9COP - chains B and K of the 14 polymer chains in the assembly; structure by electron microscopy, 2.70 A resolution.

[Chain B]
Name: V-type proton ATPase subunit B
Source organism: Saccharomyces cerevisiae
Reference sequence: P16140 (VATB_YEAST); numbering as in UniProt (aligned over 1-517)
Sequence (517 residues; each row starts with the number of its first residue):
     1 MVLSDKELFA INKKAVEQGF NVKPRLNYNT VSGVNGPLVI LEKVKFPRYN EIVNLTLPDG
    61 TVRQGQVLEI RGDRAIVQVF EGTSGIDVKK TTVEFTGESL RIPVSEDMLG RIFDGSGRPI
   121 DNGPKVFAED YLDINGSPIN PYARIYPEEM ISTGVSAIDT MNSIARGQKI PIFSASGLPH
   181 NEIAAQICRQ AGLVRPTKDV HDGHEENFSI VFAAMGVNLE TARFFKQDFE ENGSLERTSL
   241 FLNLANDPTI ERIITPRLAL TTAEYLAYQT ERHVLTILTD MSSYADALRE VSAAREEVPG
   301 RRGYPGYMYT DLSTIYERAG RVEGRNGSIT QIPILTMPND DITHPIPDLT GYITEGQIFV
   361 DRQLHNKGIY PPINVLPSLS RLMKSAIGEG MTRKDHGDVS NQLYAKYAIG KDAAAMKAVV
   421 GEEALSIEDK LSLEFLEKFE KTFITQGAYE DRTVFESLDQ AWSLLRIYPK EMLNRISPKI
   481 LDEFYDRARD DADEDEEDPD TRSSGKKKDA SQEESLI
Disordered / not traced: 1-9, 198-205, 489-517
Curated features (UniProtKB/Swiss-Prot):
  - binding site (ATP): R381
  - modified residue (Phosphoserine): S4, S137, S503, S504, S511, S515
  - cross-link (Glycyl lysine isopeptide (Lys-Gly)): K14 (interchain with G-Cter in ubiquitin), K508 (interchain with G-Cter in ubiquitin)

[Chain K]
Name: V-type proton ATPase subunit E
Source organism: Saccharomyces cerevisiae
Reference sequence: P22203 (VATE_YEAST); residue numbers follow UniProt; this construct covers 1-233
Sequence (233 residues; each row starts with the number of its first residue):
     1 MSSAITALTP NQVNDELNKM QAFIRKEAEE KAKEIQLKAD QEYEIEKTNI VRNETNNIDG
    61 NFKSKLKKAM LSQQITKSTI ANKMRLKVLS AREQSLDGIF EETKEKLSGI ANNRDEYKPI
   121 LQSLIVEALL KLLEPKAIVK ALERDVDLIE SMKDDIMREY GEKAQRAPLE EIVISNDYLN
   181 KDLVSGGVVV SNASDKIEIN NTLEERLKLL SEEALPAIRL ELYGPSKTRK FFD
Disordered / not traced: 1-35, 233

[Chain B / chain K interface]
Pairs across the interface (92; chain B residue first):
  N12(B) - F232(K)
  K13(B) - L220(K)
  K13(B) - P225(K)
  K13(B) - S226(K)
  K13(B) - R229(K)
  K13(B) - F232(K)
  K14(B) - L220(K)
  V16(B) - P216(K)
  V16(B) - A217(K)
  G19(B) - E213(K)
  G19(B) - A214(K)  hydrogen bond (backbone-backbone)
  F20(B) - L210(K)  hydrophobic
  F20(B) - A214(K)  hydrophobic
  F20(B) - A217(K)  hydrophobic
  F20(B) - I218(K)  hydrophobic
  N21(B) - L210(K)
  V22(B) - R206(K)
  V22(B) - L209(K)  hydrophobic
  V22(B) - L210(K)  hydrophobic
  K23(B) - L209(K)
  P24(B) - E127(K)
  P24(B) - K131(K)
  P24(B) - I199(K)  hydrophobic
  P24(B) - N201(K)
  P24(B) - R206(K)
  R25(B) - E198(K)
  R25(B) - I199(K)
  R25(B) - L209(K)
  R25(B) - E212(K)  salt bridge
  R25(B) - E213(K)  salt bridge
  L26(B) - L132(K)  hydrophobic
  L26(B) - I197(K)  hydrophobic
  L26(B) - E198(K)
  L26(B) - I199(K)  hydrophobic
  N27(B) - K196(K)
  N27(B) - I197(K)
  N27(B) - E198(K)  hydrogen bond (backbone-backbone)
  Y28(B) - K196(K)
  Y28(B) - I197(K)  hydrophobic
  N29(B) - K196(K)  hydrogen bond (backbone-backbone)
  T30(B) - K196(K)
  K43(B) - I197(K)
  K45(B) - L132(K)  hydrogen bond (side chain-backbone)
  K45(B) - E134(K)  salt bridge
  K45(B) - I197(K)
  S105(B) - R219(K)
  E106(B) - T228(K)  hydrogen bond
  E106(B) - R229(K)
  D107(B) - L89(K)
  D107(B) - R219(K)  salt bridge
  G110(B) - N82(K)
  G110(B) - R85(K)  hydrogen bond (backbone-side chain)
  D121(B) - L86(K)
  P124(B) - L89(K)  hydrophobic
  P124(B) - S90(K)
  P124(B) - E93(K)
  K125(B) - E93(K)  salt bridge
  K125(B) - L96(K)
  K125(B) - L215(K)
  V126(B) - L215(K)
  F127(B) - L96(K)  hydrophobic
  F127(B) - L215(K)  hydrophobic
  F127(B) - R219(K)  hydrogen bond (backbone-side chain)
  F127(B) - Y223(K)  hydrophobic
  A128(B) - L215(K)
  A128(B) - P216(K)
  E129(B) - P216(K)
  E129(B) - R219(K)  salt bridge
  E129(B) - S226(K)
  E129(B) - R229(K)  hydrogen bond (backbone-side chain)
  D130(B) - R229(K)  salt bridge
  Y131(B) - E212(K)  hydrogen bond (side chain-backbone)
  Y131(B) - L215(K)
  Y131(B) - P216(K)
  E230(B) - I75(K)
  E230(B) - S78(K)  hydrogen bond (backbone-side chain)
  E230(B) - T79(K)  hydrogen bond
  E231(B) - L71(K)
  E231(B) - Q74(K)  hydrogen bond (backbone-side chain)
  E231(B) - I75(K)
  E236(B) - R85(K)
  Y265(B) - R229(K)
  Y268(B) - F231(K)
  Q269(B) - R229(K)  hydrogen bond
  Q269(B) - K230(K)  hydrogen bond (backbone-backbone)
  Q269(B) - F231(K)  hydrogen bond (backbone-backbone)
  Q269(B) - F232(K)
  T270(B) - T228(K)
  E271(B) - K230(K)
  E271(B) - F231(K)
  G324(B) - F231(K)
  R325(B) - F231(K)
Other interface residues (no listed pair), chain B (51 interface residues in all): A10, F46, E94, L109, R111, G123, N232, G233, L235, R272
Other interface residues (no listed pair), chain K (45 interface residues in all): R92, L133, N200, E205

[In short]
Chain B and chain K form an interface of 51 and 45 residues respectively; the contacts include 15 hydrogen
bonds and 7 salt bridges. Polar contacts include R25(B)-E212(K), R25(B)-E213(K) and K45(B)-E134(K). From
UniProt: ATP-binding residue R381(B) on chain B.
Chain B is V-type proton ATPase subunit B and chain K is V-type proton ATPase subunit E, both from
Saccharomyces cerevisiae; the structure, Yeast RAVE bound to V-ATPase V1 complex, was determined by electron
microscopy.
